PDB entry 3LK9 | X-ray diffraction, 2.50 A resolution | chains A and P of the 4 polymer chains in the assembly

[Chain A]
Protein: DNA polymerase beta
Organism: Homo sapiens
Notes: EC 2.7.7.7, 4.2.99.-
Reference sequence: P06746 (DPOLB_HUMAN); numbering as in UniProt (aligned over 1-335)
Chain sequence (335 residues; row label = number of the first residue in the row):
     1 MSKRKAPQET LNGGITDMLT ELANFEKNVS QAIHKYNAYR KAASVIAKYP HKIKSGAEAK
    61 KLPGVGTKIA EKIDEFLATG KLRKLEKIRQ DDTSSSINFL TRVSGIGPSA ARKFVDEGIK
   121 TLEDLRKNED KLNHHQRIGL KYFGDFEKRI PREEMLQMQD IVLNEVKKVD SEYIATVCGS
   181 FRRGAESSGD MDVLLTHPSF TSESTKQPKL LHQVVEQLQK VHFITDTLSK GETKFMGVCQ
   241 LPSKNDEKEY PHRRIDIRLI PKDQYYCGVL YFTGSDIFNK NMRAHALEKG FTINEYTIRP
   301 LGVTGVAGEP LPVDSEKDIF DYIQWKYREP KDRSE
Disordered / not traced: 1-9
Bound ions: Na+ site 1: Lys-60, Leu-62, Val-65 (shared with 1 residue of chain D); Na+ site 2: Thr-101, Val-103, Ile-106 (shared with DG9(P) of chain P); Mg2+ site 1: Asp-190, Asp-192 (together with TFF); Mg2+ site 2: Asp-190, Asp-192, Asp-256 (together with TFF) (shared with DC10(P) of chain P)
Small-molecule neighbours: TFF (5'-O-[(R)-{[(R)-[difluoro(phosphono)methyl](hydroxy)phosphoryl](difluoro)methyl}(hydroxy)phosphoryl]thymidine): Arg-149, Gly-179, Ser-180, Arg-183, Ser-188, Gly-189, Asp-190, Asp-192, Asp-256, Tyr-271, Phe-272, Thr-273, Gly-274, Ser-275, Asp-276, Asn-279
Swiss-Prot annotation at these positions:
  - region: Arg-183 to Asp-192 (DNA-binding)
  - active site: Lys-72 (Nucleophile)
  - binding site (K(+)): Lys-60, Leu-62, Val-65, Thr-101, Val-103, Ile-106
  - binding site (Na(+)): Lys-60, Leu-62, Val-65, Thr-101, Val-103, Ile-106
  - binding site (dATP): Arg-149, Ser-180, Arg-183, Gly-189, Asp-190
  - binding site (dCTP): Arg-149, Ser-180, Arg-183, Gly-189, Asp-190
  - binding site (dGTP): Arg-149, Ser-180, Arg-183, Gly-189, Asp-190, Asp-192
  - binding site (dTTP): Arg-149, Ser-180, Arg-183, Gly-189, Asp-190
  - binding site (Mg(2+)): Asp-190, Asp-192, Asp-256
  - modified residue: Lys-72 (N6-acetyllysine), Arg-83 (Omega-N-methylarginine), Arg-152 (Omega-N-methylarginine)
  - cross-link (Glycyl lysine isopeptide (Lys-Gly)): Lys-41 (interchain with G-Cter in ubiquitin), Lys-61 (interchain with G-Cter in ubiquitin), Lys-81 (interchain with G-Cter in ubiquitin)
  - natural variant: Leu-22 (L22P: Found in a gastric cancer sample; uncertain significance), Tyr-39 (Y39C: Found in a gastric cancer sample; uncertain significance), Gly-118 (G118V: Decreased DNA-directed DNA polymerase activity), Arg-137 (R137Q: Decreased function in base-excision repair), Arg-149 (R149I: Decreased DNA-directed DNA polymerase activity), Asp-160 (D160N: Found in a gastric cancer sample; uncertain significance), Cys-239 (C239R: Found in a gastric cancer sample; uncertain significance), Lys-289 (K289M: Found in a colon cancer sample; uncertain significance), Asn-294 (N294D: Found in a gastric cancer sample; uncertain significance), Glu-295 (E295K: Found in a gastric cancer sample; uncertain significance)
  - mutagenesis: Phe-25 (F25W: No effect on 5'-dRP lyase activity. Decreased ssDNA binding), His-34 (H34G: Decreased 5'-dRP lyase activity. Decreased ssDNA binding), Lys-35 (K35A: Decreased 5'-dRP lyase activity. Decreased ssDNA binding. Loss of 5'-dRP lyase activity; when associated with A-68 and A-72. Decreased ssDNA binding; when associated with A-68 and A-72 ...), Tyr-39 (Y39F: No effect on 5'-dRP lyase activity; Y39Q: Abolishes DNA polymerase and 5'-dRP lyase activity), Lys-41 (K41R: Abolishes ubiquitination; when associated with R-61 and R-81), Lys-60 (K60A: Decreased 5'-dRP lyase activity. Decreased ssDNA binding), Lys-61 (K61R: Abolishes ubiquitination; when associated with R-41 and R-81), Lys-68 (K68A: No effect on 5'-dRP lyase activity. Decreased ssDNA binding. Loss of 5'-dRP lyase activity; when associated with A-35 and A-72. Decreased ssDNA binding; when associated with A-35 and A-72 ...), Glu-71 (E71Q: No effect on 5'-dRP lyase activity. No effect on structure shown by circular dichroism. No effect on ssDNA binding), Lys-72 (K72A: Severely reduced 5'-dRP lyase activity. Does not affect ssDNA binding. Loss of 5'-dRP lyase activity; when associated with A-35 and A-68. Decreased ssDNA binding ...), Glu-75 (E75A: Slightly decreased 5'-dRP lyase activity. Decreased ssDNA binding. No effect on structure shown by circular dichroism), Lys-81 (K81R: Abolishes ubiquitination; when associated with R-41 and R-61), 5 further mutagenesis entries in UniProt

[Chain P]
Molecule: 10-nt DNA strand
Sequence (10 nucleotides; each row starts with the number of its first residue):
     1 GCTGATGCGC
Bound ions: Na+: DG9 (shared with Thr-101(A), Val-103(A), Ile-106(A) of chain A); Mg2+: DC10 (together with TFF) (shared with Asp-190(A), Asp-192(A), Asp-256(A) of chain A)

[Interface between chain A and chain P]
Contacting residue pairs - 17 pairs, chain A then chain P:
  Val-103(A) / DG9(P)  phosphate contact
  Ser-104(A) / DG9(P)  phosphate contact
  Gly-105(A) / DC8(P)  phosphate contact
  Gly-105(A) / DG9(P)  hydrogen bond to the phosphate
  Ile-106(A) / DC8(P)  phosphate contact
  Ile-106(A) / DG9(P)  phosphate contact
  Gly-107(A) / DC8(P)  hydrogen bond to the phosphate
  Gly-107(A) / DG9(P)  phosphate contact
  Pro-108(A) / DC8(P)  phosphate contact
  Ser-109(A) / DG7(P)  phosphate contact
  Ser-109(A) / DC8(P)  hydrogen bond to the phosphate
  Ala-110(A) / DC8(P)  hydrogen bond to the phosphate
  His-135(A) / DG9(P)  sugar contact
  Asp-192(A) / DC10(P)  phosphate contact
  Arg-254(A) / DC10(P)  salt bridge to the phosphate
  Asp-256(A) / DC10(P)  phosphate contact
  Tyr-271(A) / DC10(P)  hydrogen bond to the base
Also at the interface, not in a pair above, chain A (16 interface residues in all): Asp-190, Met-236, Phe-272

[In short]
Chain A and chain P form an interface of 16 and 4 residues respectively, with 5 hydrogen bonds and 1 salt
bridge. Polar contacts include Tyr-271(A)/DC10(P), Gly-105(A)/DG9(P) and Gly-107(A)/DC8(P). Bound to chain A:
compound TFF.
Here chain A is DNA polymerase beta (Homo sapiens) and chain P is a 10-nt DNA strand. Entry 3LK9 (DNA
polymerase beta with a gapped DNA substrate and dTMP(CF2)P(CF2)P) was determined by X-ray diffraction.
